PDB entry 4OZ6 | X-ray diffraction, 2.79 A resolution | chains A and B

== Chain A ==
Name: Mxe gyrA intein
Organism: Mycobacterium xenopi
Notes: EC 5.99.1.3
UniProtKB: P72065 (GYRA_MYCXE); residues 1-202 here correspond to UniProt positions 66-267 (UniProt number = residue number + 65)
Chain sequence (202 residues; each row starts with the number of its first residue):
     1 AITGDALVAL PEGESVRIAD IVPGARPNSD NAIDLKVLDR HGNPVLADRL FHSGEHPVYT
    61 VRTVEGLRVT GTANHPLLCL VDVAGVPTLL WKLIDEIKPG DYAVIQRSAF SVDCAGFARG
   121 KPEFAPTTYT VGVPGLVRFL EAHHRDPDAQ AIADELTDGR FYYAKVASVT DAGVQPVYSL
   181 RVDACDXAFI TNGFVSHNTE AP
Disordered / not traced: 111-132, 141-148
Modified positions: TIH (beta(2-thienyl)alanine) at position 187
Construct notes: engineered mutation Ala1 (Cys66 in P72065), Ala184 (Thr249 in P72065), Cys185 (Ala250 in P72065), TIH_187 (His252 in P72065)
Small-molecule neighbours: Mg2+ (MG): Ile94, Asp95, Glu96, Ile97, Val169
Reported in the primary citation:
  - catalytic residues: Asn198
  - contacts within the chain: Val182-Asn198 (hydrogen bond)
  - conformationally variable residues (loop rearrangement, side-chain flip): Asp183 to Ala188, Asn198
  - mutagenesis - S179C: unchanged catalytic activity

== Chain B ==
Name: Ala-met-arg-tyr
Notes: EC 5.99.1.3
UniProtKB: P72065 (GYRA_MYCXE); numbering as in UniProt (aligned over 62-65)
Chain sequence (4 residues; numbered 62 to 65; the number before each row is that of its first residue):
    62 AMRY
Swiss-Prot annotation at these positions:
  - active site: Tyr65 (O-(5'-phospho-DNA)-tyrosine intermediate)

== Chain A / chain B interface ==
Pairs across the interface (11; chain A residue first):
  Asn74(A) with Ala62(B)
  Leu93(A) with Ala62(B), hydrophobic
  His197(A) with Met63(B)
  Asn198(A) with Met63(B)
  Thr199(A) with Tyr65(B), covalent bond
  Glu200(A) with Met63(B); Arg64(B); Tyr65(B)
  Ala201(A) with Arg64(B), hydrogen bond (backbone-backbone); Tyr65(B)
  Pro202(A) with Tyr65(B)
Other interface residues (no listed pair), chain A (9 interface residues in all): Pro76

== Overview ==
9 residues of chain A face 4 of chain B across their interface, with 1 covalent bond and 1 hydrogen bond. Its
one hydrogen bond, Ala201(A)-Arg64(B), is backbone to backbone. Bound to chain A: Mg2+. From the paper: the
catalytic residue Asn198(A); S179C of chain A leaves catalytic activity unchanged.
Here chain A is Mxe gyrA intein (Mycobacterium xenopi) and chain B is Ala-met-arg-tyr. Entry 4OZ6 (Structure
of the Branched Intermediate in Protein Splicing) was determined by X-ray diffraction.
